PDB entry 2V29 | X-ray diffraction, 2.00 A resolution | chain A

Chain A:
Molecule: Rhamnulose-1-phosphate aldolase
Source organism: Escherichia coli
Notes: EC 4.1.2.19
Reference sequence: P32169 (RHAD_ECOLI); residues 1-274 here = UniProt positions 1-274
Chain sequence (274 residues; numbered 1 to 274; the number before each row is that of its first residue):
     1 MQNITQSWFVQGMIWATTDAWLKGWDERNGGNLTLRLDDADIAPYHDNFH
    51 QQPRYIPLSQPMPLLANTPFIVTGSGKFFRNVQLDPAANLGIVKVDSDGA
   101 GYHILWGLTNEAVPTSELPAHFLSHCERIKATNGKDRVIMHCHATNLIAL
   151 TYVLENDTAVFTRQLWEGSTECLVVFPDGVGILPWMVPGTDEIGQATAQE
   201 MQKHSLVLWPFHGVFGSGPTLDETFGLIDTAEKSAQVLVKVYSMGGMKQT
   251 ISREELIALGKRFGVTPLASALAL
Sequence notes: engineered mutation Trp15 (Lys in P32169)
Metal / ion sites: Zn2+ site 1: His46, Asp47 (shared with 2 residues of chain B); Zn2+ site 2: His141, His143, His212 (together with acetate ion); Zn2+ site 3: Asp157 (shared with 2 residues of chain B); Zn2+ site 4 near His204 (its only coordinating residue here)
Curated features (UniProtKB/Swiss-Prot):
  - active site: Glu117
  - binding site (Zn(2+)): His141, His143, His212
  - mutagenesis: Arg28 (R28A/S: Severe loss of enzymatic activity), Asn29 (N29A: Severe loss of enzymatic activity), Glu117 (E117Q: Loss of enzymatic activity), Glu171 (E171S/A/Q: Loss of enzymatic activity), Glu192 (E192A: No effect on enzymatic activity)

Overview:
The Zn2+ site 1 is built by His46 and Asp47. The Zn2+ site 2 is built by His141, His143 and His212. Curated
annotation (UniProt) lists active-site residue Glu117, 3 Zn2+-binding residues and 5 mutagenesis sites.
Chain A is Rhamnulose-1-phosphate aldolase (Escherichia coli); the structure, L-rhamnulose-1-phosphate
aldolase from escherichia coli (mutant K15W), was determined by X-ray diffraction together with 2V2A and 2V2B
from the same study.
